PDB entry 2A0Q | X-ray diffraction, 1.90 A resolution | chains A and B

== Chain A ==
Molecule: Thrombin, light chain
Organism: Homo sapiens
UniProtKB: P00734 (THRB_HUMAN); aligned to UniProt positions 334-347 over residues 1-14 (the alignment contains insertions or deletions, so no single offset holds)
Amino-acid sequence (30 residues; each row starts with the number of its first residue; a row labelled like 14A-14N holds insertion residues (14A, then the next letters in order)):
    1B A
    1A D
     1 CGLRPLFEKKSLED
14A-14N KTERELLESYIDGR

== Chain B ==
Molecule: Thrombin, heavy chain
Organism: Homo sapiens
Notes: EC 3.4.21.5
UniProtKB: P00734 (THRB_HUMAN); the construct lacks a stretch of the UniProt sequence and is renumbered around it, so the offset changes along the chain: 16-36 = UniProt 364-384; 37-60 = UniProt 386-409; 61-77 = UniProt 419-435; 78-97 = UniProt 437-456; 7 more segments
Amino-acid sequence (257 residues; row label = number of the first residue in the row; note: 11 numbers in that range are skipped by the numbering (no residue carries them; nothing is unmodelled there); a row labelled like 60A-60I holds insertion residues (60A, then the next letters in order)):
    16 IVEGSDAEIGMSPWQVMLFRK
   36A S
    37 PQELLCGASLISDRWVLTAAHCLL
60A-60I YPPWDKNFT
    61 ENDLLVRIGKHSRTRYE
   77A A
    78 NIEKISMLEKIYIHPRYNWR
   97A E
    98 NLDRDIALMKLKKPVAFSDYIHPVCLPDRETA
129A-129C ASL
   130 LQAGYKGRVTGWG
142A-142O NLKETWTANVGKGQP
   153 SVLQVVNLPIVERPVCKDSTRIRITDNMFCAG
  184A Y
   185 KP
186A-186D DEGK
   187 RGDACEGDSGGPFVMKSP
204A-204B FN
   205 NRWYQMGIVSWGE
   219 GCD
  221A R
   222 DGKYGFYTHVFRLKKWIQKVIDQF
Unresolved in the structure: 142A-142O
Sequence notes: engineered mutation Ala77A (Arg436 in P00734)
Swiss-Prot annotation at these positions:
  - region: Ala183 to Val200 (High affinity receptor-binding region which is also known as the TP508 peptide)
  - active site (Charge relay system): His57, Asp102, Ser195
  - glycosylation: Asn60G (N-linked (GlcNAc...) (complex) asparagine)
Disulfides: Cys42-Cys58, Cys168-Cys182, Cys191-Cys220
Ion coordination: K+ site 1: Tyr184A, Arg221A, Lys224; K+ site 2: Asp221 (shared with 2 residues of chain D)
Small-molecule neighbours: 2-acetamido-2-deoxy-alpha-D-glucopyranose (NDG): Leu60, Pro60B, Asn60G

== Chain A / chain B interface ==
Residue-residue contacts - 61 pairs, chain A then chain B:
  Cys1(A) - Pro120(B)
  Cys1(A) - Cys122(B)  disulfide
  Cys1(A) - Arg206(B)  hydrogen bond (backbone-side chain)
  Asp1A(A) - His119(B)  salt bridge
  Asp1A(A) - Arg206(B)
  Ala1B(A) - Arg206(B)  hydrogen bond (backbone-side chain)
  Gly2(A) - Trp29(B)
  Gly2(A) - Pro120(B)  hydrogen bond (backbone-backbone)
  Gly2(A) - Val121(B)
  Gly2(A) - Cys122(B)  hydrogen bond (backbone-side chain)
  Gly2(A) - Arg206(B)
  Gly2(A) - Trp207(B)  hydrogen bond (backbone-backbone)
  Leu3(A) - His119(B)  hydrogen bond (backbone-side chain)
  Leu3(A) - Asn205(B)
  Leu3(A) - Arg206(B)
  Arg4(A) - Gly25(B)
  Arg4(A) - Met26(B)  hydrogen bond (side chain-backbone)
  Arg4(A) - Pro28(B)
  Arg4(A) - Trp29(B)
  Arg4(A) - Arg137(B)
  Arg4(A) - Trp207(B)
  Pro5(A) - Ser115(B)
  Pro5(A) - Asp116(B)
  Leu6(A) - Ile24(B)
  Leu6(A) - Gly25(B)
  Leu6(A) - Asp116(B)
  Phe7(A) - Glu23(B)
  Phe7(A) - Ile24(B)
  Phe7(A) - Gly25(B)
  Phe7(A) - Met26(B)  hydrophobic
  Glu8(A) - Lys202(B)  salt bridge
  Glu8(A) - Asn205(B)
  Glu8(A) - Trp207(B)  hydrogen bond
  Lys9(A) - His119(B)
  Asp14(A) - Glu23(B)
  Asp14(A) - Met26(B)
  Asp14(A) - Arg137(B)  salt bridge
  Asp14(A) - Trp207(B)
  Lys14A(A) - Glu23(B)  hydrogen bond (backbone-side chain)
  Thr14B(A) - Arg137(B)  hydrogen bond
  Thr14B(A) - Asn159(B)  hydrogen bond
  Glu14C(A) - Arg137(B)
  Glu14C(A) - Lys202(B)  salt bridge
  Glu14E(A) - Lys135(B)  salt bridge
  Glu14E(A) - Asn159(B)  hydrogen bond
  Glu14E(A) - Tyr184A(B)  hydrogen bond
  Leu14F(A) - Lys135(B)
  Leu14F(A) - Gly136(B)
  Leu14F(A) - Asn159(B)
  Leu14F(A) - Trp207(B)  hydrophobic
  Ser14I(A) - Gly133(B)
  Ser14I(A) - Tyr134(B)
  Ser14I(A) - Lys135(B)  hydrogen bond (side chain-backbone)
  Tyr14J(A) - Leu129C(B)
  Tyr14J(A) - Tyr134(B)  hydrophobic
  Tyr14J(A) - Met201(B)
  Tyr14J(A) - Lys202(B)  hydrogen bond (side chain-backbone)
  Tyr14J(A) - Pro204(B)
  Gly14M(A) - Gly133(B)
  Arg14N(A) - Ala132(B)
  Arg14N(A) - Tyr134(B)
Interface residues without a listed pair, chain A (23 interface residues in all): Glu13, Leu14G
Interface residues without a listed pair, chain B (29 interface residues in all): Tyr117, Gln131
Cross-chain cystine bridges: Cys1(A)-Cys122(B)

== Summary ==
23 residues of chain A face 29 of chain B across their interface; the contacts include 1 disulfide bond, 15
hydrogen bonds and 5 salt bridges. Polar pairs include Asp1A(A)-His119(B), Glu8(A)-Lys202(B) and
Glu14E(A)-Lys135(B). Ligands of chain B: 2-acetamido-2-deoxy-alpha-D-glucopyranose.
Chain A is Thrombin, light chain and chain B is Thrombin, heavy chain, both from Homo sapiens; the structure,
Structure of thrombin in 400 mM potassium chloride, was determined by X-ray diffraction.
